PDB entry 5T2T | X-ray diffraction, 1.97 A resolution | chain A

[Chain A]
Protein: RNA-directed RNA polymerase L
From: Lymphocytic choriomeningitis mammarenavirus
Notes: EC 2.7.7.48
UniProtKB: A0A059U382 (A0A059U382_9VIRU); residues 1-196 here correspond to UniProt positions 2-197 (UniProt number = residue number + 1)
Amino-acid sequence (204 residues; numbered -7 to 196; the number before each row is that of its first residue; numbers below 1 keep their minus sign (Met-7 is residue -7)):
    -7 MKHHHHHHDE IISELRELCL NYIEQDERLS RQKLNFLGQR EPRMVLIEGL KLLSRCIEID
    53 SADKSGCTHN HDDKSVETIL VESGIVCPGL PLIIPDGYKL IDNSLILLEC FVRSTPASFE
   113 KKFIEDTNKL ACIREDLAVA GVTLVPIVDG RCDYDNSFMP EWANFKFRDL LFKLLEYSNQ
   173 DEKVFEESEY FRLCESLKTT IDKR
Disordered / not traced: -7 to -1, 189-196
Differences from the reference sequence: initiating methionine (-7); expression tag (-6 to 0); conflict Asp173 (Asn174 in A0A059U382)
Bound ions: Mn2+ site 1: Asp88, Cys102 (together with 0N8); Mn2+ site 2: Asp88 (together with 0N8)
Ligand contacts: 0N8 ((2Z)-4-[1-benzyl-4-(4-chlorobenzyl)piperidin-4-yl]-2-hydroxy-4-oxobut-2-enoic acid): Lys43, Ser46, Arg47, Glu50, Leu84, Ile86, Asp88, Glu101, Cys102, Phe103, Lys114, Asp118
What the authors report for this chain:
  - catalytic residues: Lys114 (proposed by the authors, not directly observed)
  - Mn2+ coordination: Asp88, Cys102
  - binding site for 0N8: Lys43, Ser46, Arg47, Glu50, Lys114
  - conformationally variable residues (side-chain flip): Asp88

[In short]
Ligands of chain A: compound 0N8. Asp88 and Cys102 form the Mn2+ site 1. The paper reports the catalytic
residue Lys114; a binding site for 0N8 at Lys43, Ser46 and Arg47 among others.
Chain A is RNA-directed RNA polymerase L (Lymphocytic choriomeningitis mammarenavirus); the structure, Crystal
structure of Lymphocytic choriomeningitis mammarenavirus endonuclease bound to compound L742001, was
determined by X-ray diffraction together with 5LTF, 5LTN and 5LTS from the same study.
